4N7O - chains B and C of the 4 polymer chains in the assembly; structure by X-ray diffraction, 2.50 A resolution.

== Chain B ==
Name: Hemoglobin subunit beta
From: Homo sapiens
UniProt: P68871 (HBB_HUMAN); residues 1-146 here correspond to UniProt positions 2-147 (UniProt number = residue number + 1)
Amino-acid sequence (146 residues; numbered 1 to 146; the number before each row is that of its first residue):
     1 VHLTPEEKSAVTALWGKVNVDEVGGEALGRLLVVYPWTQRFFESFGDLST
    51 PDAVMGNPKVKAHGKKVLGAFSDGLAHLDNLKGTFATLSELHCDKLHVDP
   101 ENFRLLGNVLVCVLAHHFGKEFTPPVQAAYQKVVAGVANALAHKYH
Bound ions: heme Fe near H92 (its only coordinating residue here)
Small-molecule neighbours: heme (HEM): L31, T38, F41, F42, F45, H63, K66, V67, A70, F71, F85, L88, L91, H92, L96, V98, N102, F103, L106, V137, A138, L141
Swiss-Prot annotation at these positions:
  - binding site ((2R)-2,3-bisphosphoglycerate): V1, H2, K82, H143
  - binding site (heme b): H63, H92
  - site: E7, K8 (Microbial infection: Cleavage), G25, E26 (Microbial infection: Cleavage), G29, R30 (Microbial infection: Cleavage), Y35, P36 (Microbial infection: Cleavage), W37, T38 (Microbial infection: Cleavage), F45, G46 (Microbial infection: Cleavage), D52, A53 (Microbial infection: Cleavage), G56, N57 (Microbial infection: Cleavage), K59 (Not glycated), F71, S72 (Microbial infection: Cleavage), G74, L75 (Microbial infection: Cleavage), K82 (Not glycated), T84, F85 (Microbial infection: Cleavage), H92, C93 (Microbial infection: Cleavage), K95 (Not glycated), R104, L105 (Microbial infection: Cleavage), L110, V111 (Microbial infection: Cleavage), G119, K120 (Microbial infection: Cleavage), F122, T123 (Microbial infection: Cleavage), A128, A129 (Microbial infection: Cleavage) and 2 more in UniProt
  - modified residue: V1 (N-acetylvaline), S9 (Phosphoserine), T12 (Phosphothreonine), S44 (Phosphoserine), T50 (Phosphothreonine), K59 (N6-acetyllysine), K82 (N6-acetyllysine), T87 (Phosphothreonine), C93 (S-nitrosocysteine), K144 (N6-acetyllysine)
  - glycosylation: V1 (N-linked (Glc) (glycation) valine), K8 (N-linked (Glc) (glycation) lysine), K17 (N-linked (Glc) (glycation) lysine), K66 (N-linked (Glc) (glycation) lysine), K120 (N-linked (Glc) (glycation) lysine), K144 (N-linked (Glc) (glycation) lysine)

== Chain C ==
Name: Hemoglobin subunit alpha
From: Homo sapiens
UniProt: P69905 (HBA_HUMAN); residues 1-141 here correspond to UniProt positions 2-142 (UniProt number = residue number + 1)
Amino-acid sequence (141 residues; each row starts with the number of its first residue):
     1 VLSPADKTNVKAAWGKVGAHAGEYGAEALERMFLSFPTTKTYFPHFDLSH
    51 GSAQVKGHGKKVADALTNAVAHVDDMPNALSALSDLHAHKLRVDPVNFKL
   101 LSHCLLVTLAAHLPAEFTPAVHASLDKFLASVSTVLTSKYR
Bound ions: heme Fe near H87 (its only coordinating residue here)
Small-molecule neighbours: heme (HEM): M32, Y42, F43, H45, F46, H58, K61, V62, A65, L66, L83, L86, H87, L91, V93, N97, F98, L101, L105, V132, L136
Swiss-Prot annotation at these positions:
  - binding site (O2): H58
  - binding site (heme b): H87
  - site: T8, N9 (Microbial infection: Cleavage), K11 (Not glycated), A13, W14 (Microbial infection: Cleavage), Y24, G25 (Microbial infection: Cleavage), L29, E30 (Microbial infection: Cleavage), H45, F46 (Microbial infection: Cleavage), D47, L48 (Microbial infection: Cleavage), S52, A53 (Microbial infection: Cleavage), V55, K56 (Microbial infection: Cleavage), K56 (Not glycated), G59, K60 (Microbial infection: Cleavage), K60 (Not glycated), K90 (Not glycated), L91, R92 (Microbial infection: Cleavage), K99 (Not glycated), L106, V107 (Microbial infection: Cleavage), T108, L109 (Microbial infection: Cleavage), V121, H122 (Microbial infection: Cleavage), S133, T134 (Microbial infection: Cleavage)
  - modified residue: S3 (Phosphoserine), K7 (N6-succinyllysine), T8 (Phosphothreonine), K11 (N6-succinyllysine), K16 (N6-acetyllysine), Y24 (Phosphotyrosine), S35 (Phosphoserine), K40 (N6-succinyllysine), S49 (Phosphoserine), S102 (Phosphoserine), T108 (Phosphothreonine), S124 (Phosphoserine), S131 (Phosphoserine), T134 (Phosphothreonine), T137 (Phosphothreonine), S138 (Phosphoserine)
  - glycosylation (N-linked (Glc) (glycation) lysine): K7, K16, K40, K61

== Chain B / chain C interface ==
Contacting residue pairs (16; chain B residue first):
  P36(B) with Y140(C), hydrophobic; R141(C)
  W37(B) with R92(C); D94(C); P95(C); Y140(C)
  Q39(B) with R92(C); R141(C), hydrogen bond (side chain-backbone)
  R40(B) with T41(C); Y42(C), hydrogen bond; L91(C); R92(C)
  H97(B) with T38(C)
  D99(B) with D94(C); V96(C)
  N102(B) with D94(C), hydrogen bond
Also at the interface, not in a pair above, chain B (9 interface residues in all): S49, E101
Also at the interface, not in a pair above, chain C (11 interface residues in all): V93

== In short ==
9 residues of chain B face 11 of chain C across their interface, with 3 hydrogen bonds. Among the polar pairs
are Q39(B)-R141(C), R40(B)-Y42(C) and N102(B)-D94(C). Chain B binds heme. Chain C binds heme.
Here chain B is Hemoglobin subunit beta and chain C is Hemoglobin subunit alpha, both from Homo sapiens. Entry
4N7O (Capturing the haemoglobin allosteric transition in a single crystal form; Crystal structure of
half-liganded human haemoglobin ...) was determined by X-ray diffraction, deposited together with 4N7N and
4N7P.
